3P7F - chain A; structure by X-ray diffraction, 2.50 A resolution.

Chain A:
Molecule: C-type lectin domain family 4 member K
Organism: Homo sapiens
Notes: fragment: C-terminal domain
UniProtKB: Q9UJ71 (CLC4K_HUMAN); residue numbers follow UniProt; this construct covers 193-328
Chain sequence (146 residues; each row starts with the number of its first residue):
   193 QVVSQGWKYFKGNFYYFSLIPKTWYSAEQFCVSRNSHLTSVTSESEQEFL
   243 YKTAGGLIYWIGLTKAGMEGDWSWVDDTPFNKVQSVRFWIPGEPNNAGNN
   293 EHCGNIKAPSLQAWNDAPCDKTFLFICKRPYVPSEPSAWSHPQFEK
Disordered / not traced: 193-197, 332-338
Construct notes: expression tag (329-338)
Cystine bridges: Cys223-Cys319, Cys295-Cys311
Bound ions: Ca2+: Glu285, Asn287, Glu293, Asn307, Asp308
UniProt features mapped onto this chain:
  - natural variant: Trp264 (W264R: In BIRGD), Val278 (V278A: No effect on mannose-binding ability), Asn288 (N288D: Significant reduction in mannose-binding ability), Ala300 (A300P: Significant reduction in mannose-binding ability)
  - mutagenesis: Glu285 (E285A: Loss of binding to 6'-sulfo-LacNAc and invertase), Asn287 (N287A: Loss of binding to 6'-sulfo-LacNAc and invertase), Lys299 (K299A: Loss of binding to 6'-sulfo-LacNAc), Lys313 (K313A: Loss of binding to 6'-sulfo-LacNAc and 6-sulfo-GlcNAc)

In short:
Glu285, Asn287, Glu293, Asn307 and Asp308 form the Ca2+ site. Curated annotation (UniProt) lists 4 mutagenesis
sites.
Chain A is C-type lectin domain family 4 member K (Homo sapiens); the structure, Structure of the human
Langerin carbohydrate recognition domain, was determined by X-ray diffraction together with 3P7G and 3P7H from
the same study.
